8FRS - chains g and G of the 14 polymer chains in the assembly; structure by electron microscopy, 3.96 A resolution.

# Chain g
Protein: Structural protein gp24
From: Pseudomonas phage vB_PaeM_E217
UniProtKB: A0A2K8HLV9 (A0A2K8HLV9_9CAUD); numbering as in UniProt (aligned over 1-211)
Sequence (211 residues; each row starts with the number of its first residue):
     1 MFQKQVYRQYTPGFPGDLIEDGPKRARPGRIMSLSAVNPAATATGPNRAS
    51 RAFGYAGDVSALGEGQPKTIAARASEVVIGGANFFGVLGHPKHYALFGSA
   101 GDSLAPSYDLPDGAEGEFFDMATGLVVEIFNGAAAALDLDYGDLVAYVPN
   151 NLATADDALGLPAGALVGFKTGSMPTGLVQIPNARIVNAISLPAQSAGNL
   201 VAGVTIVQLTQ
Differences from the reference sequence: conflict Ala49 (Ile in A0A2K8HLV9), Asp157 (Asn in A0A2K8HLV9)

# Chain G
Protein: Major structural protein
From: Pseudomonas phage vB_PaeM_E217
UniProtKB: A0A2K8HL59 (A0A2K8HL59_9CAUD); numbering as in UniProt (aligned over 66-382)
Sequence (317 residues; each row starts with the number of its first residue):
    66 NFTAPVTTPSIPTPIQFLQTWLPGFVKVMTAARKIDEIIGIDTVGSWEDQ
   116 EIVQGIVEPAGTAVEYGDHTNIPLTSWNANFERRTIVRGELGMMVGTLEE
   166 GRASAIRLNSAETKRQQAAIGLETFRNAIGFYGWQSGLGNRTYGFLNDPN
   216 LPAFQTPPSQGWSTADWAGIIGDIREAVRQLRIQSQDQIDPKAEKITLAL
   266 ATSKVDYLSVTTPYGISVSDWIEQTYPKMRIVSAPELSGVQMKNQEPEDA
   316 LVLFVEDVNAAVDGSTDGGSVFSQLVQSKFITLGVEKRAKSYVEDFSNGT
   366 AGALCKRPWAVVRYLGI

# Interface between chain g and chain G
Residue-residue contacts (23):
  Met1(g) - Val91(G)
  Gln3(g) - Val93(G)
  Gln3(g) - Met94(G)
  Val6(g) - Thr95(G)
  Tyr7(g) - Thr95(G)  hydrogen bond (backbone-side chain)
  Tyr7(g) - Ala96(G)  hydrogen bond (backbone-backbone)
  Arg8(g) - Thr95(G)
  Arg8(g) - Ala96(G)
  Arg8(g) - Tyr197(G)
  Arg8(g) - Pro300(G)
  Gln9(g) - Thr95(G)
  Tyr10(g) - Val93(G)  hydrogen bond (side chain-backbone)
  Tyr10(g) - Met94(G)
  Tyr10(g) - Thr95(G)
  Tyr10(g) - Gln182(G)
  Tyr10(g) - Ile185(G)  hydrophobic
  Asp21(g) - Met159(G)
  Asp21(g) - Arg353(G)  salt bridge
  Lys24(g) - Met159(G)
  Lys92(g) - Glu164(G)
  His93(g) - Leu163(G)
  His93(g) - Arg167(G)  hydrogen bond (backbone-side chain)
  Tyr94(g) - Arg167(G)
Also at the interface, not in a pair above, chain g (15 interface residues in all): His90, Ala95, Leu104
Also at the interface, not in a pair above, chain G (18 interface residues in all): Trp86, Lys92, Lys179, Glu301

# Overview
The interface between chain g and chain G involves 15 residues on one side and 18 on the other, with 4
hydrogen bonds and 1 salt bridge. Among the polar pairs are Asp21(g)-Arg353(G), Tyr7(g)-Thr95(G) and
Tyr10(g)-Val93(G).
Here chain g is Structural protein gp24 and chain G is Major structural protein, both from Pseudomonas phage
vB_PaeM_E217. Entry 8FRS (Pseudomonas phage E217 5-fold vertex (capsid and decorating proteins)) was
determined by electron microscopy (same publication as 8ENV, 8FUV, 8FVG and 8FVH).
